5G0V - chains A and B of the 4 polymer chains in the assembly; structure by X-ray diffraction, 1.79 A resolution.

Chain A (and B):
Name: Enoyl-acyl carrier protein reductase
Source organism: Mycobacterium tuberculosis
Notes: EC 1.3.1.9; chain B of this document is another copy of the same molecule, construct and numbering; everything in this record applies to it too
UniProt: P9WGR1 (INHA_MYCTU); residue numbers follow UniProt; this construct covers 1-269
Sequence (269 residues; numbered 1 to 269; the number before each row is that of its first residue):
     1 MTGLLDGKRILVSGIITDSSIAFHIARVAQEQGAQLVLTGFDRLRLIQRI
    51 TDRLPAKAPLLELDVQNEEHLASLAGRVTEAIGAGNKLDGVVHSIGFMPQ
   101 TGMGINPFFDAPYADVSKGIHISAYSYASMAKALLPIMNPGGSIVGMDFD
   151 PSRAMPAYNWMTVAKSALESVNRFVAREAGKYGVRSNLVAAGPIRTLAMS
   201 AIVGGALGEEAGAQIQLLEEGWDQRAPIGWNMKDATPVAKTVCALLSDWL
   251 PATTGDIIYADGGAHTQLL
Not modelled in the structure: 1, 197-204 (chain B: 1, 104-105, 200-207)
Curated features (UniProtKB/Swiss-Prot):
  - binding site (NAD(+)): Ser20, Ile21, Asp64, Val65, Ile95, Gly96, Lys165, Ile194
  - binding site (substrate): Tyr158
  - site: Phe149 (May act as an intermediate that passes the hydride ion from NADH to the substrate), Tyr158 (Transition state stabilizer)
  - modified residue: Thr266 (Phosphothreonine)
  - mutagenesis: Ser94 (S94A: Confers INH and ETH resistance. The mutant is 17 times more resistant to inhibition by the INH-NAD adduct ...), Asp148 (D148G: Confers pyridomycin resistance. Has no impact on the susceptibility to isoniazid and moxifloxacin. 14-fold decrease in NADH affinity, while no effect on catalytic activity), Tyr158 (Y158A: 1500-fold decrease in catalytic activity while no effect on lipid substrate affinity; Y158F: 24-fold decrease in catalytic activity while no effect on lipid substrate affinity ...), Lys165 (K165A/M: Loss of enzyme's ability to bind NADH; K165Q/R: No effect on the enzyme's catalytic ability or on its ability to bind NADH), Thr266 (T266A: No effect on catalytic activity. Loss of phosphorylation. Does not alter growth of M.tuberculosis ...)
Ion coordination: Mg2+: Asp223, Gln224, Ala226
Small-molecule neighbours: NAD (nicotinamide-adenine-dinucleotide): Gly14, Ile15, Ile16, Ser20, Ile21, Phe41, Leu63, Asp64, Val65, Gln66, Ser94, Ile95, Gly96, Phe97, Ile122, Met147, Asp148, Phe149, Lys165, Ala191, Gly192, Pro193, Ile194, Thr196
What the authors report for this chain:
  - binding site for the ligand JDD: Phe41, Arg43
  - conformationally variable residues (side-chain flip): Tyr158
  - catalytic residues: Tyr158 (citing earlier work)

Chain A / chain B interface:
Contacting residue pairs - 25 pairs, chain A then chain B:
  Asp150(A) - Arg153(B)  salt bridge
  Ser152(A) - Arg153(B)
  Arg153(A) - Ser152(B)
  Arg153(A) - Arg153(B)
  Arg153(A) - His265(B)  hydrogen bond (side chain-backbone)
  Arg153(A) - Thr266(B)
  Arg153(A) - Gln267(B)
  Arg153(A) - Leu268(B)
  Ala154(A) - Thr266(B)  hydrogen bond (backbone-backbone)
  Ala154(A) - Gln267(B)
  Ala154(A) - Leu268(B)  hydrogen bond (backbone-backbone)
  Pro156(A) - Leu269(B)
  Leu218(A) - Leu269(B)  hydrophobic
  His265(A) - Arg153(B)  hydrogen bond (backbone-side chain)
  Thr266(A) - Arg153(B)
  Thr266(A) - Ala154(B)  hydrogen bond (backbone-backbone)
  Gln267(A) - Arg153(B)
  Gln267(A) - Ala154(B)
  Leu268(A) - Arg153(B)
  Leu268(A) - Ala154(B)  hydrogen bond (backbone-backbone)
  Leu268(A) - Met155(B)  hydrophobic
  Leu268(A) - Trp222(B)  hydrophobic
  Leu269(A) - Pro156(B)
  Leu269(A) - Leu217(B)
  Leu269(A) - Leu218(B)
Also at the interface, not in a pair above, chain A (14 interface residues in all): Met155, Trp222, Arg225
Also at the interface, not in a pair above, chain B (16 interface residues in all): Asp150, Gln214, Arg225

In short:
14 residues of chain A face 16 of chain B across their interface; the contacts include 6 hydrogen bonds and 1
salt bridge. Polar pairs include Asp150(A)-Arg153(B), Arg153(A)-His265(B) and Ala154(A)-Thr266(B). Bound to
chain A: NAD. The paper reports the catalytic residue Tyr158(A); a binding site for the ligand JDD at Phe41(A)
and Arg43(A).
Both chains are Enoyl-acyl carrier protein reductase (Mycobacterium tuberculosis). Entry 5G0V (InhA in complex
with a DNA encoded library hit) was determined by X-ray diffraction, deposited together with 5G0S, 5G0T, 5G0U
and 5G0W.
